6V49 - chains B and D of the 6 polymer chains in the assembly; structure by X-ray diffraction, 2.50 A resolution.

== Chain B (and D) ==
Protein: Hemagglutinin HA2 chain
From: Influenza A virus (A/wedge-tailed shearwater/Western Australia/2576/1979(H15N9))
Notes: chain D of this document is another copy of the same molecule, construct and numbering; everything in this record applies to it too
UniProtKB: Q20ND8 (Q20ND8_9INFA); residues 1-174 here correspond to UniProt positions 350-523 (UniProt number = residue number + 349)
Chain sequence (174 residues; numbered 1 to 174; the number before each row is that of its first residue):
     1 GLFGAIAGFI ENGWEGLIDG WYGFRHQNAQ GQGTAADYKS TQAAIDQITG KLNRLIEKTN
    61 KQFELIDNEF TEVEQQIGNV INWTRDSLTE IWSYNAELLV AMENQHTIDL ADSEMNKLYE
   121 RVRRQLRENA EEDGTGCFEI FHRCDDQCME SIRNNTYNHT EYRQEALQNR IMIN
Not modelled in the structure: 1-4, 172-174
Disulfide bonds: Cys144-Cys148
Covalent attachments: N-acetylglucosamine (NAG) linked to Asn82
What the authors report for this chain:
  - post-translational modification sites: Asn82

== Interface between chain B and chain D ==
Pairs across the interface (36):
  Gln76(B) with Ile77(D)
  Asn79(B) with Ile66(D)
  Val80(B) with Ile66(D); Ile77(D), hydrophobic; Ile81(D), hydrophobic
  Trp83(B) with Phe63(D); Ile66(D), hydrophobic; Thr84(D); Arg85(D); Leu88(D), hydrophobic
  Thr84(B) with Thr84(D)
  Asp86(B) with Lys61(D), salt bridge; Phe63(D)
  Ser87(B) with Phe63(D); Leu88(D)
  Glu90(B) with Thr59(D); Lys61(D)
  Ile91(B) with Leu88(D), hydrophobic; Trp92(D)
  Tyr94(B) with Glu57(D); Trp92(D), hydrophobic; Asn95(D); Leu99(D)
  Met102(B) with Met102(D), hydrophobic
  Tyr119(B) with Arg124(D)
  Glu131(B) with Arg127(D), salt bridge; Glu128(D); Arg163(D), salt bridge
  Glu132(B) with Arg123(D), salt bridge; Arg124(D), salt bridge; Arg127(D), hydrogen bond (backbone-side chain)
  Gly134(B) with Arg124(D)
  Glu139(B) with Arg127(D), salt bridge
  Arg170(B) with Glu128(D), salt bridge; Arg163(D), hydrogen bond (backbone-side chain); Leu167(D)
Other interface residues (no listed pair), chain B (24 interface residues in all): Ile10, Asn95, Leu98, Gln105, Asp133, Phe141, Ile171
Other interface residues (no listed pair), chain D (24 interface residues in all): Glu64, Val73, Ile91, His106

== In short ==
Chain B and chain D each contribute 24 residues to their interface; the contacts include 2 hydrogen bonds and
7 salt bridges. Among the polar pairs are Asp86(B)-Lys61(D), Glu131(B)-Arg127(D) and Glu131(B)-Arg163(D).
N-acetylglucosamine is covalently linked to Asn82(B). From the paper: a modification site at Asn82(B).
Chain B and chain D are both Hemagglutinin HA2 chain (Influenza A virus (A/wedge-tailed shearwater/Western
Australia/2576/1979(H15N9))); the structure, The crystal structure of hemagglutinin from A/wedge-tailed
shearwater/Western Australia/2576/1979 (H15N9), was determined by X-ray diffraction (same publication as 6V44,
6V46, 6V47 and 6V48).
